PDB entry 7E93 | electron microscopy, 6.54 A resolution (low resolution: residue-level contacts below are approximate; hydrogen-bond / salt-bridge calls are withheld) | chains D and E of the 22 polymer chains in the assembly

== Chain D ==
Protein: Trafficking protein particle complex subunit BET5
From: Saccharomyces cerevisiae (strain ATCC 204508 / S288c)
UniProt: Q03630 (BET5_YEAST); numbering as in UniProt (aligned over 1-159)
Amino-acid sequence (159 residues; each row starts with the number of its first residue):
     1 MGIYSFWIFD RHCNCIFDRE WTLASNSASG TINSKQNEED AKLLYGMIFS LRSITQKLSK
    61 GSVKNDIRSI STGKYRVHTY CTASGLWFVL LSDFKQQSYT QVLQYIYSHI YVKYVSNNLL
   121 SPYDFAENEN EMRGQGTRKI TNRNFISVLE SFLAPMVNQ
Disordered / not traced: 1, 30-34, 158-159

== Chain E ==
Protein: Trafficking protein particle complex subunit 23
From: Saccharomyces cerevisiae (strain ATCC 204508 / S288c)
UniProt: Q03784 (TRS23_YEAST); numbering as in UniProt (aligned over 1-219)
Amino-acid sequence (219 residues; each row starts with the number of its first residue):
     1 MAIETILVIN KSGGLIYQRN FTNDEQKLNS NEYLILASTL HGVFAIASQL TPKALQLTQQ
    61 TNIENTIPYI PYVGMSSNRS DTRNGGGNNN KHTNNEKLGS FKGDDFFKEP FTNWNKSGLR
   121 QLCTDQFTMF IYQTLTGLKF VAISSSVMPQ RQPTIATTDK PDRPKSTSNL AIQIADNFLR
   181 KVYCLYSDYV MKDPSYSMEM PIRSNLFDEK VKKMVENLQ
Disordered / not traced: 1, 56-64, 76-103, 149-168

== Interface between chain D and chain E ==
Pairs across the interface - 49 pairs, chain D then chain E:
  Tyr-4(D) / Pro-52(E)
  Tyr-4(D) / Lys-53(E)
  Asp-40(D) / Leu-50(E)
  Leu-43(D) / Ile-46(E)
  Leu-43(D) / Leu-50(E)
  Leu-44(D) / Leu-50(E)
  Met-47(D) / Ile-46(E)
  Ser-50(D) / Val-43(E)
  Leu-51(D) / Val-43(E)
  Leu-51(D) / Leu-122(E)
  Ile-54(D) / Thr-39(E)
  Thr-55(D) / Thr-124(E)
  Thr-55(D) / Phe-127(E)
  Lys-57(D) / Leu-28(E)
  Lys-57(D) / Ile-35(E)
  Leu-58(D) / Leu-28(E)
  Leu-58(D) / Gln-126(E)
  Leu-58(D) / Phe-127(E)
  Ser-59(D) / Lys-27(E)
  Ser-59(D) / Gln-126(E)
  Lys-60(D) / Gln-126(E)
  Val-63(D) / Gln-126(E)
  Lys-64(D) / Gln-126(E)
  Asn-65(D) / Thr-124(E)
  Asn-65(D) / Asp-125(E)
  Asn-65(D) / Gln-126(E)
  Asn-65(D) / Phe-127(E)
  Asp-66(D) / Thr-124(E)
  Asp-66(D) / Asp-125(E)
  Ile-67(D) / Thr-124(E)
  Arg-68(D) / Cys-123(E)
  Arg-68(D) / Asp-125(E)
  Ser-69(D) / Leu-122(E)
  Ser-69(D) / Cys-123(E)
  Ile-70(D) / Gln-121(E)
  Ile-70(D) / Leu-122(E)
  Ser-71(D) / Arg-120(E)
  Ser-71(D) / Gln-121(E)
  Thr-72(D) / Ala-47(E)
  Thr-72(D) / Gly-118(E)
  Thr-72(D) / Leu-119(E)
  Thr-72(D) / Arg-120(E)
  Gly-73(D) / Gly-118(E)
  Gly-73(D) / Arg-120(E)
  Lys-74(D) / Lys-116(E)
  Tyr-75(D) / Leu-50(E)
  Tyr-75(D) / Pro-52(E)
  Leu-91(D) / Pro-52(E)
  Phe-94(D) / Asn-169(E)
Other interface residues (no listed pair), chain D (32 interface residues in all): Asn-26, Gly-46, Arg-76, Gln-97
Other interface residues (no listed pair), chain E (26 interface residues in all): Leu-36, Leu-40, Gln-49, Ser-117

== Overview ==
32 residues of chain D and 26 residues of chain E are in contact.
Chain D is Trafficking protein particle complex subunit BET5 and chain E is Trafficking protein particle
complex subunit 23, both from Saccharomyces cerevisiae (strain ATCC 204508 / S288c); the structure, Intact
TRAPPII (state III), was determined by electron microscopy (same publication as 7E2C, 7E2D, 7E8S, 7E8T, 7E94
and 7EA3).
